Entry 5UI5 (X-ray diffraction, 3.40 A resolution); this record covers chains A and I of the 3 polymer chains in the assembly.

# Chain A
Molecule: 31-nt DNA strand
Sequence (31 nucleotides; row label = number of the first residue in the row):
     1 GCGAAATTGGCACGAAAATTGCAATAAATAG

# Chain I
Protein: RNA polymerase sigma factor RpoN
From: Aquifex aeolicus (strain VF5)
Reference sequence: O66858 (O66858_AQUAE); residues 61-398 here = UniProt positions 61-398
Amino-acid sequence (342 residues; row label = number of the first residue in the row):
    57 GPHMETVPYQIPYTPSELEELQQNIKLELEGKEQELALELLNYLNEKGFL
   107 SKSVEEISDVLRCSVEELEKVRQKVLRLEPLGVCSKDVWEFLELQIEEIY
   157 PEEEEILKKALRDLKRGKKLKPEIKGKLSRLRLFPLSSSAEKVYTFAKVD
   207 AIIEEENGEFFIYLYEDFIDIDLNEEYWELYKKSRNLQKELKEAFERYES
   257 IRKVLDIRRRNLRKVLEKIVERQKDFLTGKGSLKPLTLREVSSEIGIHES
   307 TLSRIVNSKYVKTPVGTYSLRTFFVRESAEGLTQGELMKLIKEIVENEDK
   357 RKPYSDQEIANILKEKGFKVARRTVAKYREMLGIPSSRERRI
Unresolved in the structure: 57-72, 192-194, 239-241, 353-356
Differences from the reference sequence: expression tag (57-60)
Reported in the primary citation:
  - binding site for the 31-nt DNA strand (chain A): Leu294, Arg295, Ser306, Ser309, Arg310, Arg327, Arg378, Arg379, Arg385
  - mutagenesis - H304A, S306A: unchanged binding to promoter
  - mutagenesis - T307A, S309A, R310A: decreased binding to promoter
  - mutagenesis - E305A, E305Q, E305S: increased binding to promoter
  - binding site for the 31-nt DNA strand: Thr307, Thr380, Tyr384
  - mutagenesis - T307A, S309A, R310A: decreased binding to the 31-nt DNA strand (chain A)
  - mutagenesis - H304A, S306A: unchanged binding to the 31-nt DNA strand (chain A)
  - mutagenesis - E305A, E305Q, E305S: increased binding to the 31-nt DNA strand (chain A)

# Interface between chain A and chain I
Residue-residue contacts (29):
  DT7(A) with Ser361(I), hydrogen bond to the phosphate; Gln363(I), phosphate contact; Arg394(I), sugar contact
  DT8(A) with Ser361(I), hydrogen bond to the phosphate; Asp362(I), hydrogen bond to the phosphate; Arg378(I), base contact; Arg385(I), hydrogen bond to the phosphate; Ser393(I), phosphate contact; Arg394(I), sugar contact
  DG9(A) with Arg378(I), hydrogen bond to the base; Arg385(I), salt bridge to the phosphate
  DG10(A) with Arg379(I), hydrogen bond to the base; Lys383(I), salt bridge to the phosphate
  DC11(A) with Arg379(I), base contact
  DA17(A) with Arg295(I), sugar contact; Arg332(I), sugar contact
  DA18(A) with Thr293(I), phosphate contact; Leu294(I), hydrogen bond to the phosphate; Arg295(I), hydrogen bond to the base; Glu305(I), base contact; Arg327(I), sugar contact; Arg332(I), sugar contact
  DT19(A) with Leu294(I), phosphate contact; Glu305(I), base contact; Ser309(I), hydrogen bond to the phosphate; Arg327(I), salt bridge to the phosphate
  DT20(A) with Ser306(I), hydrogen bond to the base; Arg310(I), base contact
  DG21(A) with Arg310(I), base contact
Interface residues without a listed pair, chain A (11 interface residues in all): DA28
Interface residues without a listed pair, chain I (22 interface residues in all): Ile257, Asn313, Ala382, Ser392

# Summary
11 residues of chain A and 22 residues of chain I are in contact; the contacts include 10 hydrogen bonds and 3
salt bridges. Polar contacts include DG9(A)-Arg378(I), DG10(A)-Arg379(I) and DA18(A)-Arg295(I). From the
paper: a binding site for the 31-nt DNA strand (chain A) at Leu294(I), Arg295(I) and Ser306(I) among others;
T307A, S309A and R310A of chain I reduce binding to promoter; 8 substitutions were tested in all.
Chain A is a 31-nt DNA strand and chain I is RNA polymerase sigma factor RpoN (Aquifex aeolicus (strain VF5));
the structure, Crystal structure of Aquifex aeolicus sigmaN bound to promoter DNA, was determined by X-ray
diffraction (same publication as 5UI8).
